PDB entry 2Q6K | X-ray diffraction, 1.55 A resolution | chain A

Chain A:
Name: chlorinase
Source organism: Salinispora tropica
Reference sequence: A4X3Q0 (A4X3Q0_9ACTO); numbering as in UniProt (aligned over 1-283)
Sequence (283 residues; each row starts with the number of its first residue):
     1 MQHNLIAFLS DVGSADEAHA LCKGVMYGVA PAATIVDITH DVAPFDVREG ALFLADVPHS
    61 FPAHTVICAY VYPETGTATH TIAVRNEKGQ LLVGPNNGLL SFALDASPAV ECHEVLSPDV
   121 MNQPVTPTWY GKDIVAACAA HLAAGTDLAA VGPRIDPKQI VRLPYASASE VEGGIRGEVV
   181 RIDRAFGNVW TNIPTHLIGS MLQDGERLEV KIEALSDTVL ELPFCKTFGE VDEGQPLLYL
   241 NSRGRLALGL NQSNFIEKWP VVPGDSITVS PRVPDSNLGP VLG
Not modelled in the structure: 170-174, 200-206, 213-214, 272-283
Residues lining bound ligands: adenosine (ADN): Asp11, Val12, Phe45, Tyr70, Val71, Tyr72, Pro73, Thr75, Thr128, Trp129, Tyr130, Gly131, Phe186, Asn188, Phe228, Leu250, Asn251, Gln252, Ser253
Swiss-Prot annotation at these positions:
  - binding site (substrate): Asp11, Tyr70 to Tyr72, Thr128 to Gly131
  - binding site (chloride): Gly131
  - mutagenesis: Tyr70 (Y70T: Results in a 2-fold reduction of chlorinase activity), Trp129 (W129F: It has a reduced activity, however, to a much lesser extent than the Y70T mutant), Gly131 (G131S: Loss of chlorinase activity)

Summary:
Ligands of chain A: adenosine. From UniProt: 8 substrate-binding residues, chloride-binding residue Gly131 and
3 mutagenesis sites.
Chain A is chlorinase (Salinispora tropica); the structure, SalL with adenosine, was determined by X-ray
diffraction together with 2Q6I, 2Q6L and 2Q6O from the same study.
